Entry 7POP (X-ray diffraction, 2.49 A resolution); this record covers chain A.

[Chain A]
Protein: Phosphatidylinositol 4,5-bisphosphate 3-kinase catalytic subunit delta isoform
From: Mus musculus
Notes: EC 2.7.1.153
UniProt: O35904 (PK3CD_MOUSE); the construct has insertions or renumbered stretches relative to UniProt, so the offset changes along the chain: 106-507 = UniProt 106-507; 509-1044 = UniProt 508-1043
Chain sequence (940 residues; each row starts with the number of its first residue):
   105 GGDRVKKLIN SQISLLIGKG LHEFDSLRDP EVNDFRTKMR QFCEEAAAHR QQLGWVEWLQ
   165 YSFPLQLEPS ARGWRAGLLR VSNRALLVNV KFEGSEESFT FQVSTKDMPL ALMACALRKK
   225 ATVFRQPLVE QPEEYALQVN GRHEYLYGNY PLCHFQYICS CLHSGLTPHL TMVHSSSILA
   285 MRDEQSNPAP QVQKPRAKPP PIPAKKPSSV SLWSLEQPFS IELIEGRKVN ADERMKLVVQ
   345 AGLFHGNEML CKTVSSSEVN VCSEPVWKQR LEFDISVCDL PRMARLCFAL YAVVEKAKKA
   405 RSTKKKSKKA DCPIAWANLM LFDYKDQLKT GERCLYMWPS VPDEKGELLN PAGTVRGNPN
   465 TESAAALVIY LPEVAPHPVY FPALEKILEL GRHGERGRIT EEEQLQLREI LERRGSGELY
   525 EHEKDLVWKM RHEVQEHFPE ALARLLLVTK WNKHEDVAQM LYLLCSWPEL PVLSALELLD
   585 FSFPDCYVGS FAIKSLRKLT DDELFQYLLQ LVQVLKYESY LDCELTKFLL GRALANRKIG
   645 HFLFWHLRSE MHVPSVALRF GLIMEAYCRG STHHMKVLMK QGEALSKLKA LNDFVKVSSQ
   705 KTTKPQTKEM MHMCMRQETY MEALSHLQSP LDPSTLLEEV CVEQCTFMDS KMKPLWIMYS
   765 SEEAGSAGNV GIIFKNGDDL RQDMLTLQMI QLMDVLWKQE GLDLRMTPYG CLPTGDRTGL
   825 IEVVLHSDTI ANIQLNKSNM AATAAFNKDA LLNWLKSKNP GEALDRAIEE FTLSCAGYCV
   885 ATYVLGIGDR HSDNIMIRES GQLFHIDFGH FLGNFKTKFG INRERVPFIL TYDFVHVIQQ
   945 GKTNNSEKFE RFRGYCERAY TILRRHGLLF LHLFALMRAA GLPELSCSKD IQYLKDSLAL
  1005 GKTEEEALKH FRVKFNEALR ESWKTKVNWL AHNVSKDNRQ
Disordered / not traced: 105-106, 178-186, 294-314, 399-414, 446-451, 518-520, 919-926, 1033-1044
Sequence notes: expression tag (105); insertion (508)
Residues lining bound ligands: 7VT (5-[3,6-dihydro-2H-pyran-4-yl]-2-methoxy-N-[2-methylpyridin-4-yl]pyridine-3-sulfonamide): Met752, Pro758, Trp760, Ile777, Lys779, Asp787, Tyr813, Ile825, Glu826, Val827, Val828, Ser831, Thr833, Asp897, Met900, Phe908, Ile910, Asp911
UniProt features mapped onto this chain:
  - region: Phe751 to Lys757 (G-loop), Gly890 to Asn898 (Catalytic loop), His909 to Thr935 (Activation loop)
  - modified residue: Tyr524 (Phosphotyrosine), Ser1039 (Phosphoserine)

[Overview]
Ligands of chain A: compound 7VT.
Chain A is Phosphatidylinositol 4,5-bisphosphate 3-kinase catalytic subunit delta isoform (Mus musculus); the
structure, PI3 kinase delta in complex with
5-[3,6-dihydro-2H-pyran-4-yl]-2-methoxy-N-[2-methylpyridin-4-yl]pyridine-3-sulfonamide, was determined by
X-ray diffraction, deposited together with 7POR, 7POS and 7POT.
